PDB entry 9GIN | X-ray diffraction, 2.06 A resolution | chain A

Chain A:
Protein: Son of sevenless homolog 2
Organism: Homo sapiens
Reference sequence: Q07890 (SOS2_HUMAN); residue numbers follow UniProt; this construct covers 562-1047
Amino-acid sequence (514 residues; row label = number of the first residue in the row):
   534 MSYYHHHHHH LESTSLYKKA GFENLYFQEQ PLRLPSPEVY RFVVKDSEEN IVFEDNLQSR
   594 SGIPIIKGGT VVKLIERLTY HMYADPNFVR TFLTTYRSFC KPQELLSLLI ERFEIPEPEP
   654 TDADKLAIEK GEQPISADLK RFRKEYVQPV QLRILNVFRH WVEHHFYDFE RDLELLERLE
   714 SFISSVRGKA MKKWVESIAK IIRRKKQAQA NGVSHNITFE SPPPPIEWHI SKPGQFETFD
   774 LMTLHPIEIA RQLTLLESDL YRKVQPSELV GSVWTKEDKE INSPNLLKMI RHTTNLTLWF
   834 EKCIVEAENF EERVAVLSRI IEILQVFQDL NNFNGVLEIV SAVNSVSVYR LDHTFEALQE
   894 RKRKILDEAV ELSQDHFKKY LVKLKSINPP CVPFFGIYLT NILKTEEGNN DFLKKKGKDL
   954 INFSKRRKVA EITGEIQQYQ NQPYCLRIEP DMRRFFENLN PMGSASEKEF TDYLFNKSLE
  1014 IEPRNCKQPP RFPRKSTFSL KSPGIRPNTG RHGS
Unresolved in the structure: 534-558, 590-595, 658-668, 742-749, 947-949, 1042-1047
Construct notes: initiating methionine (534); expression tag (535-561)
Ligand contacts: A1IL1 (N'-[2-nitro-4-(trifluoromethyl)phenyl]ethane-1,2-diamine): Tyr794, Arg795, Val797, Gln798, Pro799, Leu802, Leu819, Phe928, Tyr931, Leu932, Thr966, Ile969, Gln970

Overview:
Ligands of chain A: compound A1IL1.
Chain A is Son of sevenless homolog 2 (Homo sapiens); the structure, SOS2 in complex with compound 11, was
determined by X-ray diffraction (same publication as 9BVE, 9BVF and 9BVI).
